8UGU - chain A; structure by X-ray diffraction, 2.34 A resolution.

Chain A:
Name: Bromodomain-containing protein 2
Source organism: Homo sapiens
UniProtKB: P25440 (BRD2_HUMAN), isoform P25440-2; residue numbers follow UniProt; this construct covers 348-455
Chain sequence (115 residues; numbered 341 to 455; the number before each row is that of its first residue):
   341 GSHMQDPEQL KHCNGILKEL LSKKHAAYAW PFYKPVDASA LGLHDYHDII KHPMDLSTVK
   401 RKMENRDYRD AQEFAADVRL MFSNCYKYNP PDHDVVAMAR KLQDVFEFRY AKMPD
Disordered / not traced: 341-346, 455
Sequence notes: expression tag (341-347)
Curated features (UniProtKB/Swiss-Prot):
  - mutagenesis: Val376 (V376A: Abolished binding to histone H4 acetylated at 'Lys-12' (H4K12ac)), Leu381 (L381A: Reduced binding to histone H4 acetylated at 'Lys-12' (H4K12ac)), Leu383 (L383A: Reduced binding to histone H4 acetylated at 'Lys-12' (H4K12ac)), Asn429 (N429A: Abolished binding to histone H4 acetylated at 'Lys-12' (H4K12ac))
Small-molecule neighbours:
  - 59E (methyl [(4S)-6-(1H-indol-4-yl)-8-methoxy-1-methyl-4H-[1,2,4]triazolo[4,3-a][1,4]benzodiazepin-4-yl]acetate): Trp370, Pro371, Phe372, Val376, Leu381, Leu383, Cys425, Tyr428, Asn429, His433, Asp434, Val435, Met438
  - 2-(2-methoxyethoxy)ethanol (PG0): Tyr368, Lys441, Asp444, Val445, Phe448

Summary:
Bound to chain A: 2-(2-methoxyethoxy)ethanol and compound 59E. From UniProt: 4 mutagenesis sites.
Chain A is Bromodomain-containing protein 2 (Homo sapiens); the structure, Crystal structure of the second
bromodomain of human BRD2 in complex with 4IND, was determined by X-ray diffraction together with 9D5O and
8UGV from the same study.
